3S57 - chains A and B of the 3 polymer chains in the assembly; structure by X-ray diffraction, 1.60 A resolution.

Chain A:
Name: Alpha-ketoglutarate-dependent dioxygenase alkB homolog 2
From: Homo sapiens
Notes: EC 1.14.11.-; fragment: dioxygenase domain
Reference sequence: Q6NS38 (ALKB2_HUMAN); residue numbers follow UniProt; this construct covers 56-258
Amino-acid sequence (204 residues; row label = number of the first residue in the row):
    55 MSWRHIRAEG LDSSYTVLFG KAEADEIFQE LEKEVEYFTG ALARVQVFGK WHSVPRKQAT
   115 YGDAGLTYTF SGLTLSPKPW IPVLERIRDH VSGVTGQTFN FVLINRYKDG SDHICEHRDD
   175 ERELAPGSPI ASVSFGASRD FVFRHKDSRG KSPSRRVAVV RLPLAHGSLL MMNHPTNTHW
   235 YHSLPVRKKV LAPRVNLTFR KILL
Construct notes: expression tag (55); engineered mutation Ser-67 (Cys in Q6NS38), Ser-165 (Cys in Q6NS38), Cys-169 (Gly in Q6NS38), Ser-192 (Cys in Q6NS38)
Bound ions: Mn2+: His-171, Asp-173, His-236 (together with 2-oxoglutaric acid)
Ligand contacts: 2-oxoglutaric acid (AKG): Leu-157, Asn-159, Tyr-161, Ile-168, His-171, Asp-173, Ser-186, Phe-195, Leu-218, His-236, Leu-238, Arg-248, Asn-250, Thr-252, Arg-254
UniProt features mapped onto this chain:
  - binding site (substrate): Phe-102 to Lys-104, Tyr-122 to Phe-124, Asp-174
  - binding site (2-oxoglutarate): Asn-159, Tyr-161, His-171, His-236, Arg-248, Thr-252, Arg-254
  - binding site (Fe cation): His-171, Asp-173, His-236
  - mutagenesis: Val-101 to Gly-103 (Strong decrease of activity toward N1-methyladenine adduct in both ssDNA and dsDNA substrates), Val-101 (V101A: Decreases activity toward N1-methyladenine adduct in ssDNA. Has no effect on lesion repair in dsDNA; V101G: Loss of activity toward N1-methyladenine adduct in either ssDNA or dsDNA ...), Phe-102 (F102A: Strong decrease of activity toward N1-methyladenine adduct. Loss of activity toward N1-methyladenine adduct in either ssDNA or dsDNA; when associated with G-101), Arg-110 (R110A: Loss of activity toward N1-methyladenine adduct in either ssDNA or dsDNA), Tyr-122 (Y122A: Decreases activity toward N1-methyladenine adduct in either ssDNA or dsDNA), Phe-124 (F124A: Loss of activity toward N1-methyladenine adduct in either ssDNA or dsDNA), Ser-125 (S125A: Strong decrease of activity toward N1-methyladenine adduct in ssDNA. Has no effect on lesion repair in dsDNA), Asp-173 (D173A: Loss of activity associated with decreased rDNA transcription), Glu-175 (E175A: Loss of activity), His-236 (H236A: Decreases activity)
Reported in the primary citation:
  - mutagenesis - V101G/F102A: abolished catalytic activity
  - mutagenesis - V101A, F102A: decreased catalytic activity on 1-meA
  - mutagenesis - V101A, F102A: decreased catalytic activity on 3-meC

Chain B:
Molecule: 14-nt DNA strand
Sequence (14 nucleotides; each row starts with the number of its first residue):
   259 CTGTCATCAC TGCG
Ligand contacts: propane-1-thiol (XL3): DA267, DC268, DT269

Interface between chain A and chain B:
Contacting residue pairs (15; chain A residue first):
  Val-99(A) with DA267(B), sugar contact
  Val-101(A) with DC266(B), base contact; DA267(B), sugar contact
  Phe-102(A) with DC266(B), base contact; DA267(B), base contact
  His-106(A) with DC268(B), hydrogen bond to the sugar
  Pro-109(A) with DA267(B), phosphate contact; DC268(B), phosphate contact
  Arg-110(A) with DA267(B), salt bridge to the phosphate
  His-167(A) with DC268(B), salt bridge to the phosphate
  Cys-169(A) with DA267(B), hydrogen bond to the phosphate
  His-171(A) with DC266(B), phosphate contact
  Arg-172(A) with DA264(B), hydrogen bond to the phosphate; DT265(B), salt bridge to the phosphate
  Tyr-235(A) with DT265(B), hydrogen bond to the phosphate
Other interface residues (no listed pair), chain A (15 interface residues in all): Gln-100, Ser-107, Ile-168, Arg-203

In short:
The interface between chain A and chain B involves 15 residues on one side and 5 on the other, with 4 hydrogen
bonds and 3 salt bridges. Among the polar pairs are His-106(A)/DC268(B), Cys-169(A)/DA267(B) and
Arg-172(A)/DA264(B). The paper reports that V101A and F102A of chain A reduce catalytic activity on 1-meA;
V101A and F102A of chain A reduce catalytic activity on 3-meC.
Here chain A is Alpha-ketoglutarate-dependent dioxygenase alkB homolog 2 (Homo sapiens) and chain B is a 14-nt
DNA strand. Entry 3S57 (ABH2 cross-linked with undamaged dsDNA-1 containing cofactors) was determined by X-ray
diffraction together with 3RZG, 3RZH, 3RZJ, 3RZK, 3RZL, 3RZM and 3S5A from the same study.
